Entry 6P7M (electron microscopy, 3.00 A resolution); this record covers chains A and C of the 3 polymer chains in the assembly.

# Chain A
Name: Cas12a
Source organism: Lachnospiraceae bacterium ND2006
Amino-acid sequence (1231 residues; each row starts with the number of its first residue; numbers below 1 keep their minus sign (Ser-2 is residue -2)):
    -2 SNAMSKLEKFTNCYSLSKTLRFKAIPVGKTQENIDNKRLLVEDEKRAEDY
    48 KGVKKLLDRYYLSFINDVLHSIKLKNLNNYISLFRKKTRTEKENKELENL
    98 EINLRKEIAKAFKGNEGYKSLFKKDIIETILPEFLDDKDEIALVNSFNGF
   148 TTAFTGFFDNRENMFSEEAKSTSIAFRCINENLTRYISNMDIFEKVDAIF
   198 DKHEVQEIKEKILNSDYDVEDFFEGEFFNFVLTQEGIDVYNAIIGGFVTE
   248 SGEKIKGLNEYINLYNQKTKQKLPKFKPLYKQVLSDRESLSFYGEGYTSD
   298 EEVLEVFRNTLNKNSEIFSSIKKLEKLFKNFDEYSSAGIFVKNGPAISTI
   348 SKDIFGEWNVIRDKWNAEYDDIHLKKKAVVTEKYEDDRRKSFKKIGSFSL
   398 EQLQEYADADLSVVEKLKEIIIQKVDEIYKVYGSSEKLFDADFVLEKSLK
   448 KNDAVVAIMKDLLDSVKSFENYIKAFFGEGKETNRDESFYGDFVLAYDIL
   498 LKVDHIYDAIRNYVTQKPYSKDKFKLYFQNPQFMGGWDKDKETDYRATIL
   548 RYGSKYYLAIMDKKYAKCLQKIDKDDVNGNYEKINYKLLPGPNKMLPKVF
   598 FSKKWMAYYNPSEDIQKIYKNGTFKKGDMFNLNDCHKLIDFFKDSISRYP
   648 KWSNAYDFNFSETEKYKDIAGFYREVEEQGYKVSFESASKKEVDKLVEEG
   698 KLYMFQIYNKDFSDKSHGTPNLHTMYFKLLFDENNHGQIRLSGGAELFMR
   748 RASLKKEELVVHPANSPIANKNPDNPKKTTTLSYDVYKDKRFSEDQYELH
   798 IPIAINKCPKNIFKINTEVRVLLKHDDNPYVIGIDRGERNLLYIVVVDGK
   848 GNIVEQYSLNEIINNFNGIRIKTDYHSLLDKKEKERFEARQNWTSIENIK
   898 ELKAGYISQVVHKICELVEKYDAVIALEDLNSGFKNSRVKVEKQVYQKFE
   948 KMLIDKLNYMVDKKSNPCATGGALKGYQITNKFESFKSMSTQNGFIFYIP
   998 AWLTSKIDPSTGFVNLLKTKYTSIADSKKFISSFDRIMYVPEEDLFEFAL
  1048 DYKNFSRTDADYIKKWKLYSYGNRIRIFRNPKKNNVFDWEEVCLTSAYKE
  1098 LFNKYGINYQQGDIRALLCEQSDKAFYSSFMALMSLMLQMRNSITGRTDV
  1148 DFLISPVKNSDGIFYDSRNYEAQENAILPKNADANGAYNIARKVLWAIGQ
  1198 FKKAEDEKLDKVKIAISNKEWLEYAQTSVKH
Disordered / not traced: -2 to 0, 83-90, 247-249, 280-292, 535-541, 561-575, 582-681, 1075-1084, 1227-1228
Bound ions: Mg2+: Thr716 (shared with 1 residue of chain B)
What the authors report for this chain:
  - conformationally variable residues (helix shift): Arg887 (citing earlier work)

# Chain C
Name: anti-CRISPR VA4
Source organism: Moraxella bovoculi
UniProt: A0A0U2APF4 (A0A0U2APF4_9GAMM); residue numbers follow UniProt; this construct covers 1-234
Amino-acid sequence (237 residues; each row starts with the number of its first residue; numbers below 1 keep their minus sign (Ser-2 is residue -2)):
    -2 SNAMYEIKLNDTLIHQTDDRVNAFVAYRYLLRRGDLPKCENIARMYYDGK
    48 VIKTDVIDHDSVHSDEQAKVSNNDIIKMAISELGVNNFKSLIKKQGYPFS
    98 NGHINSWFTDDPVKSKTMHNDEMYLVVQALIRACIIKEIDLYTEQLYNII
   148 KSLPYDKRPNVVYSDQPLDPNNLDLSEPELWAEQVGECMRYAHNDQPCFY
   198 IGSTKRELRVNYIVPVIGVRDEIERVMTLEEVRNLHK
Disordered / not traced: -2 to 135, 234
Construct notes: expression tag (-2 to 0)
What the authors report for this chain:
  - mutagenesis - W178A: unchanged binding to Cas12a (chain A)
  - binding site for mature crRNA: Glu184

# Interface between chain A and chain C
Residue-residue contacts - 45 pairs, chain A then chain C:
  Glu443(A) - Gln163(C)  hydrogen bond
  Glu443(A) - Glu176(C)
  Lys448(A) - Glu204(C)
  Lys448(A) - Arg206(C)
  Asp450(A) - Leu205(C)
  Lys514(A) - Lys202(C)  hydrogen bond (side chain-backbone)
  Lys514(A) - Glu204(C)  salt bridge
  Pro515(A) - Glu204(C)
  Glu754(A) - His190(C)  hydrogen bond (backbone-side chain)
  Glu755(A) - Arg206(C)
  Leu756(A) - Tyr188(C)
  Leu756(A) - Ala189(C)  hydrogen bond (backbone-backbone)
  Val757(A) - Met186(C)  hydrophobic
  Val757(A) - Arg187(C)
  Val757(A) - Cys195(C)  hydrophobic
  Val757(A) - Tyr197(C)
  Val758(A) - Met186(C)
  Val758(A) - Arg187(C)  hydrogen bond (backbone-backbone)
  Val758(A) - Ala189(C)  hydrophobic
  His759(A) - Glu184(C)  salt bridge
  His759(A) - Cys185(C)
  His759(A) - Met186(C)
  Pro760(A) - Tyr144(C)
  Ser763(A) - Lys148(C)  hydrogen bond
  Ala766(A) - Lys148(C)
  Ala766(A) - Leu150(C)
  Ala766(A) - Tyr152(C)
  Ala766(A) - Arg155(C)
  Asn767(A) - Tyr152(C)
  Lys768(A) - Tyr152(C)
  Lys768(A) - Thr201(C)
  Lys785(A) - Tyr197(C)
  Lys785(A) - Thr201(C)
  Lys785(A) - Glu204(C)  salt bridge
  Glu882(A) - Ser200(C)
  Phe884(A) - Arg217(C)
  Glu885(A) - Trp178(C)  hydrogen bond (backbone-side chain)
  Glu885(A) - Val216(C)
  Glu885(A) - Arg217(C)
  Ala886(A) - Arg203(C)
  Arg887(A) - Glu176(C)  hydrogen bond (side chain-backbone)
  Arg887(A) - Trp178(C)
  Asn895(A) - Lys202(C)  hydrogen bond
  Asn895(A) - Arg203(C)
  Glu898(A) - Lys202(C)  salt bridge
Interface residues without a listed pair, chain A (30 interface residues in all): Lys444, Lys753, Pro764, Tyr784, Asp786, Thr891
Interface residues without a listed pair, chain C (33 interface residues in all): Asn157, Tyr160, Asp162, Leu177, Ala179, Glu180, Gly199
From the paper, about this interface:
  - specific contacts: Lys514(A)-Glu204(C), Lys785(A)-Glu204(C), Glu885(A)-Trp178(C) (backbone contact), Arg887(A)-Trp178(C), Asn895(A)-Lys202(C), Glu898(A)-Lys202(C)
  - interface residues, chain A: His759(A)
  - interface residues, chain C: Thr201(C)

# Overview
Chain A and chain C form an interface of 30 and 33 residues respectively; the contacts include 9 hydrogen
bonds and 4 salt bridges. Polar pairs include Lys514(A)-Glu204(C), His759(A)-Glu184(C) and
Lys785(A)-Glu204(C). The authors report contacts between Lys514(A) and Glu204(C), Lys785(A) and Glu204(C) and
Arg887(A) and Trp178(C) among others; a backbone contact between Glu885(A) and Trp178(C). The paper reports a
binding site for mature crRNA at Glu184(C); W178A of chain C leaves binding to Cas12a (chain A) unchanged.
Here chain A is Cas12a (Lachnospiraceae bacterium ND2006) and chain C is anti-CRISPR VA4 (Moraxella bovoculi).
Entry 6P7M (Cryo-EM structure of LbCas12a-crRNA: AcrVA4 (1:2 complex)) was determined by electron microscopy
together with 6P7N from the same study.
